Entry 7ODY (X-ray diffraction, 1.43 A resolution); this record covers chains A and B of the 4 polymer chains in the assembly.

[Chain A (and B)]
Name: MazG-like pyrophosphohydrolase (MazZ)
Source organism: Cyanophage S-2L
Notes: chain B of this document is another copy of the same molecule, construct and numbering; everything in this record applies to it too
Sequence (111 residues; each row starts with the number of its first residue; numbers below 1 keep their minus sign (Gly-5 is residue -5)):
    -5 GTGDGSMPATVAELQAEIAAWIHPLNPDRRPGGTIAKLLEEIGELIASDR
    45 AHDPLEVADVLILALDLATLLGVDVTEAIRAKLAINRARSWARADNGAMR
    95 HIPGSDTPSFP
Disordered / not traced: -5 to 1, 45-46, 103-105 (chain B: -5 to 1, 45-46, 98-105)
Metal / ion sites: Mn2+ site 1: Glu34, Glu35, Glu38 (together with 2'-deoxyguanosine-5'-diphosphate); Mn2+ site 2: Glu35, Glu38, Glu50, Asp53 (together with 2'-deoxyguanosine-5'-diphosphate); Mn2+ site 3: Glu38, Glu50
Ligand contacts:
  - 2'-deoxyguanosine-5'-diphosphate (DGI), molecule 1: Ile12, Trp15, Ile16, Asn20, Lys31, Glu34, Glu35, Glu38, Glu50, Asp53, Ile56, Leu57, Asp60
  - 2'-deoxyguanosine-5'-diphosphate (DGI), molecule 2: Lys76, Asn80, Arg83, Trp85, Gly91, Ala92, Met93, Arg94, His95
Reported in the primary citation:
  - binding site for 2'-deoxyguanosine-5'-diphosphate: Ile12, Trp15, Ile16, Asn20, Lys31, Glu35, Asp53, Ile56, Leu57, Asp60, Lys76, Asn80, Arg83, Trp85, Ala92, Met93, Arg94, His95
  - specificity-determining residues: Asn20, Asp60
  - specificity-determining residues: Ile56 (by similarity / conservation)
  - Mn2+ coordination: Glu34, Glu35, Glu38, Glu50, Asp53
  - catalytic residues: Arg83 (proposed by the authors, not directly observed)
  - conformationally variable residues (loop rearrangement): Asp43 to His46

[How chain A and chain B interact]
Residue-residue contacts - 99 pairs, chain A then chain B:
  Pro2(A) with Thr4(B); Ala6(B), hydrophobic; Thr70(B)
  Ala3(A) with Thr4(B); Val5(B), hydrogen bond (backbone-backbone); Thr70(B), hydrogen bond (backbone-side chain); Arg74(B)
  Thr4(A) with Pro2(B); Ala3(B); Thr4(B)
  Val5(A) with Ala3(B), hydrogen bond (backbone-backbone); Val5(B), hydrophobic; Leu8(B), hydrophobic
  Glu11(A) with Arg74(B), salt bridge
  Trp15(A) with Leu77(B), hydrophobic; Asn80(B); Arg81(B); Trp85(B), hydrophobic; Met93(B), hydrophobic
  Ile16(A) with Met93(B), hydrophobic
  Leu19(A) with Trp85(B); Arg87(B), hydrogen bond (backbone-side chain); Met93(B), hydrophobic
  Asn20(A) with Arg87(B), hydrogen bond; Gly91(B), hydrogen bond (side chain-backbone); Ala92(B); Met93(B), hydrogen bond
  Gly27(A) with Asn90(B); Ala92(B)
  Ile29(A) with Ile40(B), hydrophobic
  Ala30(A) with Asn90(B)
  Lys31(A) with Ala92(B); Met93(B), hydrogen bond (side chain-backbone); Arg94(B)
  Leu32(A) with Ile36(B), hydrophobic
  Leu33(A) with Leu33(B), hydrophobic
  Glu34(A) with Arg94(B), salt bridge
  Ile36(A) with Ile29(B), hydrophobic; Leu32(B), hydrophobic; Ile36(B), hydrophobic
  Leu39(A) with Leu61(B), hydrophobic
  Ile40(A) with Ile29(B), hydrophobic
  Pro48(A) with Val67(B), hydrophobic; Ala72(B)
  Leu49(A) with Ile79(B), hydrophobic
  Val51(A) with Ala62(B), hydrophobic; Leu65(B), hydrophobic; Val67(B), hydrophobic
  Ala52(A) with Ala72(B); Lys76(B)
  Asp53(A) with Lys76(B), salt bridge
  Leu55(A) with Ala58(B), hydrophobic; Leu59(B), hydrophobic; Val69(B), hydrophobic; Ile73(B), hydrophobic
  Ile56(A) with Ile73(B), hydrophobic; Lys76(B)
  Ala58(A) with Leu55(B), hydrophobic
  Leu59(A) with Leu55(B), hydrophobic; Ile73(B), hydrophobic
  Leu61(A) with Leu39(B), hydrophobic
  Ala62(A) with Val51(B), hydrophobic
  Leu65(A) with Val51(B), hydrophobic
  Val67(A) with Pro48(B), hydrophobic; Val51(B), hydrophobic
  Val69(A) with Leu55(B), hydrophobic
  Thr70(A) with Pro2(B); Ala3(B), hydrogen bond (side chain-backbone); Leu8(B)
  Ala72(A) with Pro48(B); Ala52(B)
  Ile73(A) with Ile56(B), hydrophobic; Leu59(B), hydrophobic
  Arg74(A) with Ala3(B); Glu11(B), salt bridge
  Lys76(A) with Ala52(B); Asp53(B), salt bridge
  Leu77(A) with Glu11(B); Ile12(B), hydrophobic; Trp15(B), hydrophobic; Ile56(B), hydrophobic
  Ile79(A) with Leu49(B), hydrophobic
  Asn80(A) with Trp15(B)
  Arg81(A) with Trp15(B)
  Trp85(A) with Trp15(B); Leu19(B)
  Arg87(A) with Asn20(B), hydrogen bond; Asp22(B), salt bridge
  Asn90(A) with Gly27(B); Ala30(B)
  Gly91(A) with Asn20(B), hydrogen bond (backbone-side chain)
  Ala92(A) with Asn20(B); Gly27(B); Lys31(B)
  Met93(A) with Leu19(B); Asn20(B); Lys31(B), hydrogen bond (backbone-side chain)
  Arg94(A) with Lys31(B); Glu34(B), salt bridge
Other interface residues (no listed pair), chain A (53 interface residues in all): Leu8, Ile12, Val54, Ala75
Other interface residues (no listed pair), chain B (56 interface residues in all): Ile16, Arg23, Val54, Ala75

[Summary]
The interface between chain A and chain B involves 53 residues on one side and 56 on the other, with 12
hydrogen bonds and 7 salt bridges. Among the polar pairs are Glu11(A)-Arg74(B), Glu34(A)-Arg94(B) and
Asp53(A)-Lys76(B). The paper reports the catalytic residue Arg83(A); a binding site for
2'-deoxyguanosine-5'-diphosphate at Ile12(A), Trp15(A) and Ile16(A) among others.
Chain A and chain B are both MazG-like pyrophosphohydrolase (MazZ) (Cyanophage S-2L); the structure,
Cyanophage S-2L MazG-like pyrophosphohydrolase bound to dGDP and three catalytic Mn2+ ions per active site,
was determined by X-ray diffraction, deposited together with 7ODX.
